2QPD - chains A and C of the 3 polymer chains in the assembly; structure by X-ray diffraction, 3.25 A resolution.

[Chain A]
Molecule: Cytochrome c oxidase subunit 1
Organism: Thermus thermophilus
Notes: EC 1.9.3.1
UniProtKB: Q5SJ79 (COX1_THET8); residue numbers follow UniProt; this construct covers 2-562
Sequence (568 residues; numbered -5 to 562; the number before each row is that of its first residue; numbers below 1 keep their minus sign (Met-5 is residue -5)):
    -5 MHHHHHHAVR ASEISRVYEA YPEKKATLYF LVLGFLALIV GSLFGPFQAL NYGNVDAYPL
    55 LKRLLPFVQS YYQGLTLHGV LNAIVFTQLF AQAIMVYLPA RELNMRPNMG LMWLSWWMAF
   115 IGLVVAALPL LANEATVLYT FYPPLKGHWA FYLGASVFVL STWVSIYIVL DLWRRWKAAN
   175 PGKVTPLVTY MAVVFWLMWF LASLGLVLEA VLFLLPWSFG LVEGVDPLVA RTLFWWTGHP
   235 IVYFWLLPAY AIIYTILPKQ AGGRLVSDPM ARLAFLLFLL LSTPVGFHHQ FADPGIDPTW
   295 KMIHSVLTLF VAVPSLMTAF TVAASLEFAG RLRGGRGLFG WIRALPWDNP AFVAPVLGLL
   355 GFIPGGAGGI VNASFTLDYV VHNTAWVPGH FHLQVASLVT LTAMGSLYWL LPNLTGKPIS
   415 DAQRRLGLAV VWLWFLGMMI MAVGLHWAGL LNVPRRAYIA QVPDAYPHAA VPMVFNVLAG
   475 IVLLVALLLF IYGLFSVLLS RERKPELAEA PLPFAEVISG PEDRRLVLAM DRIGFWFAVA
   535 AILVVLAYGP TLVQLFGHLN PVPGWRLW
Not modelled in the structure: -5 to 5
Sequence notes: expression tag (-5 to 1); engineered mutation Arg258 (Lys in Q5SJ79)
Metal / ion sites: heme Fe: His72, His386; Cu+: His233, His282, His283; heme-as Fe near His384 (its only coordinating residue here)
Ligand contacts:
  - heme-as (HAS): Tyr133, Trp229, Val236, Tyr237, Trp239, Leu240, Tyr244, His282, His283, Thr302, Ala306, Ser309, Leu310, Thr312, Ala313, Val316, Ala317, Leu320, Trp335, Ile336, Val350, Leu353, Leu354, Phe356, Ile357, Gly360, Gly363, Ile364, Asn366, Ala367, Asp372, His376, Asn377, Val381, His384, Phe385, Gln388, Val389, Val393, Arg449
  - heme (HEM): Leu32, Ser36, Gly39, Pro40, Gln42, Ala43, Tyr46, Tyr65, Leu69, His72, Gly73, Asn76, Ala77, Leu132, Tyr133, Pro382, Phe385, His386, Val389, Ala390, Thr394, Trp428, Met432, Met435, Arg449, Arg450, Ala451, Leu477
Swiss-Prot annotation at these positions:
  - binding site (Fe(II)-heme a): His72, His386
  - binding site (Cu cation): His233, Tyr237, His282, His283
  - binding site (heme a3): His384
  - cross-link: His233 to Tyr237 (1'-histidyl-3'-tyrosine (His-Tyr))

[Chain C]
Molecule: Cytochrome c oxidase polypeptide 2A
Organism: Thermus thermophilus
Notes: EC 1.9.3.1
UniProtKB: P82543 (COXA_THET8); numbering as in UniProt (aligned over 1-34)
Sequence (34 residues; row label = number of the first residue in the row):
     1 MEEKPKGALA VILVLTLTIL VFWLGVYAVF FARG
Not modelled in the structure: 1
Swiss-Prot annotation at these positions:
  - modified residue: Met1 (N-formylmethionine)

[Interface between chain A and chain C]
Contacting residue pairs - 30 pairs, chain A then chain C:
  Leu310(A) - Leu15(C)  hydrophobic
  Ala313(A) - Leu15(C)  hydrophobic
  Phe314(A) - Ile12(C)  hydrophobic
  Ala317(A) - Ala8(C)  hydrophobic
  Ala318(A) - Ala8(C)
  Glu321(A) - Pro5(C)
  Glu321(A) - Lys6(C)
  Glu321(A) - Gly7(C)  hydrogen bond (side chain-backbone)
  Glu321(A) - Ala8(C)  hydrogen bond (side chain-backbone)
  Arg325(A) - Glu2(C)
  Arg325(A) - Lys6(C)
  Gly331(A) - Lys6(C)
  Leu332(A) - Lys6(C)
  Leu332(A) - Gly7(C)
  Phe333(A) - Ala10(C)  hydrophobic
  Trp335(A) - Gly7(C)
  Ala361(A) - Ile19(C)
  Ala361(A) - Phe22(C)
  Ile364(A) - Trp23(C)
  Val365(A) - Phe22(C)
  Val365(A) - Val26(C)  hydrophobic
  Ser368(A) - Trp23(C)  hydrogen bond
  Thr370(A) - Phe30(C)
  Leu371(A) - Trp23(C)  hydrophobic
  Leu371(A) - Val26(C)  hydrophobic
  Leu371(A) - Tyr27(C)
  Val374(A) - Phe30(C)  hydrophobic
  Val374(A) - Arg33(C)  hydrogen bond (backbone-side chain)
  Leu444(A) - Arg33(C)  hydrogen bond (backbone-side chain)
  Asn446(A) - Arg33(C)
Also at the interface, not in a pair above, chain A (26 interface residues in all): Arg330, Ile357, Pro358, Gly362, Tyr373, Trp380
Also at the interface, not in a pair above, chain C (19 interface residues in all): Leu9, Val11, Thr18, Val29

[In short]
The interface between chain A and chain C involves 26 residues on one side and 19 on the other, with 5
hydrogen bonds. Polar contacts include Glu321(A)-Gly7(C), Glu321(A)-Ala8(C) and Ser368(A)-Trp23(C). Ligands of
chain A: heme and heme-as.
Here chain A is Cytochrome c oxidase subunit 1 and chain C is Cytochrome c oxidase polypeptide 2A, both from
Thermus thermophilus. Entry 2QPD (An unexpected outcome of surface-engineering an integral membrane protein:
Improved crystallization of cytochrome ba3 oxidase from ...) was determined by X-ray diffraction together with
2QPE from the same study.
